7M2H - chains A and B of the 3 polymer chains in the assembly; structure by X-ray diffraction, 2.64 A resolution.

[Chain A]
Molecule: Fab heavy chain
Organism: Mus musculus
Notes: antibody fragment or engineered binder
Chain sequence (219 residues; row label = number of the first residue in the row):
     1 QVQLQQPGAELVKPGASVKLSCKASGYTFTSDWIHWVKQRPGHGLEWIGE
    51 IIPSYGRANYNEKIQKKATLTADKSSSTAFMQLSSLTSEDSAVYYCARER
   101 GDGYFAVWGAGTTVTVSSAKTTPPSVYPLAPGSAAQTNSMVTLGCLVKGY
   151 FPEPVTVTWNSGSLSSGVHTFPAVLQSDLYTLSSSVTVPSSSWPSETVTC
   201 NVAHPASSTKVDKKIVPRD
Disulfide bonds: C22-C96, C145-C200

[Chain B]
Molecule: Fab light chain
Organism: Mus musculus
Notes: antibody fragment or engineered binder
Chain sequence (212 residues; numbered 1 to 212; the number before each row is that of its first residue):
     1 DILLTQSPAILSVSPGERVSFSCRASQSIGTDIHWYQQRTNGSPRLLIKY
    51 ASESISGIPSRFSGSGSGTDFTLSINSVESEDIANYYCQQSNRWPFTFGS
   101 GTKLEIKRADAAPTVSIFPPSSEQLTSGGASVVCFLNNFYPKDINVKWKI
   151 DGSERQNGVLNSWTDQDSKDSTYSMSSTLTLTKDEYERHNSYTCEATHKT
   201 STSPIVKSFNRN
Disulfide bonds: C23-C88, C134-C194

[Chain A / chain B interface]
Residue-residue contacts (73):
  H35(A) with F96(B)
  Q39(A) with Q38(B), hydrogen bond; Y87(B)
  H43(A) with Y87(B)
  G44(A) with Y87(B)
  L45(A) with P44(B), hydrophobic; Y87(B), hydrophobic; F98(B)
  W47(A) with W94(B), hydrophobic; F96(B); F98(B), hydrophobic
  E50(A) with W94(B), hydrogen bond
  N59(A) with W94(B)
  Y60(A) with W94(B)
  Y95(A) with Q38(B), hydrogen bond; G42(B), hydrogen bond (side chain-backbone); S43(B); P44(B)
  E99(A) with F96(B)
  D102(A) with Y50(B), hydrogen bond (backbone-side chain)
  G103(A) with H34(B); Q89(B), hydrogen bond (backbone-side chain); S91(B); F96(B)
  Y104(A) with H34(B); Y36(B); L46(B), hydrophobic; K49(B), hydrogen bond; Y50(B), hydrophobic
  F105(A) with Y36(B), hydrogen bond (backbone-side chain); L46(B); F98(B), hydrophobic
  W108(A) with Y36(B); P44(B)
  G109(A) with S43(B)
  Y127(A) with S121(B); E123(B); Q124(B)
  P128(A) with S121(B); E123(B)
  L129(A) with F118(B); V133(B), hydrophobic
  A130(A) with F118(B); P119(B)
  P131(A) with F118(B)
  G132(A) with P119(B)
  T142(A) with S116(B); F118(B); N137(B)
  G144(A) with F135(B)
  L146(A) with Q124(B)
  H169(A) with N137(B); N138(B); S174(B), hydrogen bond
  F171(A) with F135(B), hydrophobic; N137(B); S162(B); T164(B); S174(B); M175(B); S176(B)
  P172(A) with S162(B), hydrogen bond (backbone-side chain); W163(B); T164(B)
  V174(A) with L160(B), hydrophobic; N161(B)
  Q176(A) with L160(B)
  S183(A) with F135(B)
  S184(A) with F135(B)
  S185(A) with F135(B); N137(B), hydrogen bond
  R218(A) with P119(B), hydrogen bond (side chain-backbone); P120(B), hydrogen bond (side chain-backbone)
Other interface residues (no listed pair), chain A (41 interface residues in all): V37, E62, A106, L143, K148, T170
Other interface residues (no listed pair), chain B (40 interface residues in all): P95, I117, S127, S131, D167, T178

[In short]
41 residues of chain A face 40 of chain B across their interface, with 13 hydrogen bonds. Among the polar
pairs are Q39(A)-Q38(B), E50(A)-W94(B) and Y95(A)-Q38(B).
Here chain A is Fab heavy chain and chain B is Fab light chain, both from Mus musculus. Entry 7M2H (Structural
Snapshots of Intermediates in the Gating of a K+ Channel) was determined by X-ray diffraction (same
publication as 7M2I, 7M2J and 7RP0).
